6ILN - chains A and B of the 4 polymer chains in the assembly; structure by electron microscopy, 3.40 A resolution.

[Chain A]
Protein: Capsid protein VP1
From: Echovirus E6
Amino-acid sequence (275 residues; numbered 11 to 285; the number before each row is that of its first residue):
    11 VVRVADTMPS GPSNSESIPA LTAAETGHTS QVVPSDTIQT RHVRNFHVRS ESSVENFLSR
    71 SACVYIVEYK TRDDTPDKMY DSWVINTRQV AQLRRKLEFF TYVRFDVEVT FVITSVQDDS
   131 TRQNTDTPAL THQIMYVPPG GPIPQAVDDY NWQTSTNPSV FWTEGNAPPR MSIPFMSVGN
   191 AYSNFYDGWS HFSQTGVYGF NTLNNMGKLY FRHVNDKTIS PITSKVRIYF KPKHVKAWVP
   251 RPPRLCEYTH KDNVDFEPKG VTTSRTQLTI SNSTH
Residues lining bound ligands: sphingosine (SPH): Ile95, Thr97, Arg98, Leu107, Phe115, Val117, Val119, Ile144, Tyr146, Pro168, Ser169, Met181, Ile183, Tyr192, Asn194, Leu219, Phe240

[Chain B]
Protein: Capsid protein VP2
From: Echovirus E6
Amino-acid sequence (252 residues; row label = number of the first residue in the row):
    10 SDRVRSITLG NSTITTQESA NVVVGYGVWP DYLSDEEATA EDQPTQPDVA TCRFYTLDSV
    70 SWMKESQGWW WKFPDALRDM GLFGQNMQYH YLGRSGYTIH VQCNASKFHQ GCLLVVCVPE
   130 AEMGAANINE KINREHLSNG EVANTFSGTK SSNTNDVQQA VFNAGMGVAV GNLTIFPHQW
   190 INLRTNNCAT IVMPYINSVP MDNMFRHYNF TLMIIPFAKL DYAAGSSTYI PITVTVAPMC
   250 AEYNGLRLAG HQ

[How chain A and chain B interact]
Contacting residue pairs (94; chain A residue first):
  Ala34(A) - Trp189(B)
  Glu35(A) - Gln188(B)
  Glu35(A) - Trp189(B)  hydrogen bond (backbone-backbone)
  Glu35(A) - Asn191(B)  hydrogen bond
  Glu35(A) - Thr194(B)  hydrogen bond
  Glu35(A) - Asn195(B)
  Thr36(A) - Ala29(B)
  Thr36(A) - Asn30(B)
  Thr36(A) - Val32(B)
  Gly37(A) - His187(B)
  Thr111(A) - Glu129(B)
  Tyr112(A) - Glu129(B)  hydrogen bond
  Tyr112(A) - Ile205(B)
  Tyr112(A) - Asn206(B)
  Tyr112(A) - Ser207(B)
  Asn190(A) - Ser207(B)  hydrogen bond (backbone-backbone)
  Asn190(A) - Pro209(B)
  Ala191(A) - Ser207(B)
  Phe195(A) - Glu129(B)
  Phe195(A) - Glu131(B)
  Tyr196(A) - Glu129(B)
  Tyr196(A) - Glu131(B)
  Tyr196(A) - Arg215(B)
  Tyr196(A) - His216(B)
  Asp197(A) - Lys81(B)  salt bridge
  Asp197(A) - Glu129(B)  hydrogen bond (backbone-side chain)
  Asp197(A) - Ala130(B)
  Asp197(A) - His216(B)
  Asp197(A) - Tyr217(B)  hydrogen bond (backbone-backbone)
  Asp197(A) - Thr220(B)
  Gly198(A) - Arg215(B)
  Trp199(A) - Ile141(B)
  Trp199(A) - Arg143(B)
  Trp199(A) - Arg215(B)  hydrogen bond (backbone-backbone)
  Trp199(A) - Tyr217(B)
  Ser200(A) - Arg215(B)
  His201(A) - Arg215(B)
  Phe202(A) - Asn212(B)
  Phe202(A) - Arg215(B)
  Phe202(A) - His260(B)
  Phe202(A) - Gln261(B)
  Ser203(A) - His260(B)
  Ser203(A) - Gln261(B)
  Gln204(A) - Asp84(B)  hydrogen bond
  Gln204(A) - Arg87(B)  hydrogen bond
  Gln204(A) - Arg143(B)  hydrogen bond
  Gln204(A) - Phe214(B)  hydrogen bond (side chain-backbone)
  Gln204(A) - Tyr217(B)
  Gly206(A) - Lys140(B)  hydrogen bond (backbone-side chain)
  Tyr208(A) - Ala130(B)
  Tyr208(A) - Glu131(B)
  Tyr208(A) - Met132(B)  hydrogen bond (side chain-backbone)
  Tyr208(A) - Leu146(B)  hydrophobic
  Gly209(A) - Glu131(B)
  Phe210(A) - Glu131(B)
  Val249(A) - Tyr35(B)
  Pro250(A) - Phe185(B)
  Arg251(A) - Pro128(B)  hydrogen bond (side chain-backbone)
  Arg251(A) - Glu129(B)  hydrogen bond (side chain-backbone)
  Arg251(A) - Ile184(B)
  Arg251(A) - Phe185(B)
  Pro252(A) - Val177(B)
  Pro252(A) - Asn181(B)
  Pro252(A) - Leu182(B)  hydrophobic
  Pro252(A) - Ile184(B)
  Pro252(A) - Phe185(B)
  Pro253(A) - Val177(B)
  Arg254(A) - Met175(B)
  Arg254(A) - Gly176(B)
  Leu255(A) - Asn172(B)
  Leu255(A) - Gly176(B)  hydrogen bond (backbone-backbone)
  Leu255(A) - Val177(B)
  Cys256(A) - Asn172(B)
  Cys256(A) - Gly176(B)
  Thr259(A) - Ile137(B)
  His260(A) - Ile137(B)
  Asn263(A) - Ile137(B)  hydrogen bond (side chain-backbone)
  Val264(A) - Glu131(B)
  Val264(A) - Met132(B)
  Asp265(A) - Gly133(B)
  Asp265(A) - Ala134(B)  hydrogen bond (side chain-backbone)
  Asp265(A) - Ile137(B)
  Phe266(A) - Gln167(B)
  Phe266(A) - Asn172(B)
  Phe266(A) - Gly174(B)
  Phe266(A) - Met175(B)
  Phe266(A) - Gly176(B)
  Glu267(A) - Ile137(B)
  Pro268(A) - Lys159(B)
  Pro268(A) - Gln167(B)
  Pro268(A) - Phe171(B)  hydrophobic
  Pro268(A) - Asn172(B)
  Lys269(A) - Phe171(B)
  Lys269(A) - Asn172(B)
Interface residues without a listed pair, chain A (42 interface residues in all): Gly189, Ser193, Val271
Interface residues without a listed pair, chain B (55 interface residues in all): Tyr100, Asn136, Asn138, Glu139, Ala178, Val208

[Summary]
Chain A and chain B form an interface of 42 and 55 residues respectively, with 19 hydrogen bonds and 1 salt
bridge. Polar contacts include Asp197(A)-Lys81(B), Glu35(A)-Asn191(B) and Glu35(A)-Thr194(B). Ligands of chain
A: sphingosine.
Here chain A is Capsid protein VP1 and chain B is Capsid protein VP2, both from Echovirus E6. Entry 6ILN
(Cryo-EM structure of full Echovirus 6 particle at PH 5.5) was determined by electron microscopy, deposited
together with 6ILJ, 6ILK, 6ILL, 6ILM, 6ILO and 6ILP.
